PDB entry 1TYZ | X-ray diffraction, 2.00 A resolution | chains B and D of the 4 polymer chains in the assembly

[Chain B (and D)]
Protein: 1-aminocyclopropane-1-carboxylate deaminase
Source organism: Pseudomonas sp
Notes: EC 3.5.99.7; chain D of this document is another copy of the same molecule, construct and numbering; everything in this record applies to it too
UniProt: Q00740 (1A1D_PSEUD); residue numbers follow UniProt; this construct covers 1-338
Chain sequence (338 residues; each row starts with the number of its first residue):
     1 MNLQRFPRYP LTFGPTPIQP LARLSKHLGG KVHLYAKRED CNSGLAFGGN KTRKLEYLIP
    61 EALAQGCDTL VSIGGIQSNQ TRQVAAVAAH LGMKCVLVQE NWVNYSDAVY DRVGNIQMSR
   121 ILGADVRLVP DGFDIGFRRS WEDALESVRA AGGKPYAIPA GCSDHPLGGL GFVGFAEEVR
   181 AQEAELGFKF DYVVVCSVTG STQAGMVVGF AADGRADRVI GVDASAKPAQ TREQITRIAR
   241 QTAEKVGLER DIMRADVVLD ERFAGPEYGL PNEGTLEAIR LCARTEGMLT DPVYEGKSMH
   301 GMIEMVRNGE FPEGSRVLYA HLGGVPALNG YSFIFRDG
Unresolved in the structure: 130-138
Covalently attached groups: pyridoxal phosphate (PLP) linked to Lys51
Ligand contacts: pyridoxal phosphate (PLP): Asn50, Lys54, Asn79, Ser163, Cys196, Ser197, Val198, Thr199, Gly200, Ser201, Thr202, Tyr294, Glu295, Leu322, Gly323, Gly324
Swiss-Prot annotation at these positions:
  - active site: Ser78 (Nucleophile)
  - modified residue: Lys51 (N6-(pyridoxal phosphate)lysine)

[Chain B / chain D interface]
Contacting residue pairs (7; chain B residue first):
  Ala108(B) with Val109(D), hydrophobic; Arg112(D)
  Val109(B) with Ala108(D), hydrophobic
  Asp111(B) with Arg112(D), salt bridge
  Arg112(B) with Ala108(D), hydrogen bond (side chain-backbone); Asp111(D), salt bridge; Arg112(D)

[In short]
Chain B and chain D each contribute 4 residues to their interface; the contacts include 1 hydrogen bond and 2
salt bridges. Among the polar pairs are Asp111(B)-Arg112(D) and Arg112(B)-Ala108(D). Pyridoxal phosphate is
covalently linked to Lys51(B).
Both chains are 1-aminocyclopropane-1-carboxylate deaminase (Pseudomonas sp). Entry 1TYZ (Crystal structure of
1-Aminocyclopropane-1-carboyxlate Deaminase from Pseudomonas) was determined by X-ray diffraction together
with 1TZ2, 1TZJ, 1TZK and 1TZM from the same study.
